Entry 8VH3 (electron microscopy, 3.90 A resolution); this record covers chains Z and J of the 6 polymer chains in the assembly.

# Chain Z (and J)
Name: CH505.CE2 SOSIP gp41
Organism: Human immunodeficiency virus 1
Notes: chain J of this document is another copy of the same molecule, construct and numbering; everything in this record applies to it too
Reference sequence: M4M3Q1 (M4M3Q1_9HIV1); residues 518-664 here correspond to UniProt positions 495-641 (UniProt number = residue number - 23)
Sequence (147 residues; each row starts with the number of its first residue):
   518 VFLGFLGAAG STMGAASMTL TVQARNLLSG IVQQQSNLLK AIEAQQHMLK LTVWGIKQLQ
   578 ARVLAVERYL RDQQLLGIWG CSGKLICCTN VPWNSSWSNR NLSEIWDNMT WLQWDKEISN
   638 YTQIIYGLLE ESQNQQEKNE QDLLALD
Unresolved in the structure: 543-569
Sequence notes: conflict Met535 (Ile512 in M4M3Q1), Asn543 (Gln520 in M4M3Q1), Val583 (Leu560 in M4M3Q1), Arg588 (Lys565 in M4M3Q1), Ile595 (Met572 in M4M3Q1), Cys605 (Thr582 in M4M3Q1), Pro609 (Tyr586 in M4M3Q1), Arg617 (Lys594 in M4M3Q1), Asn618 (Thr595 in M4M3Q1), Leu619 (Tyr596 in M4M3Q1), Ser620 (Gly597 in M4M3Q1), Glu621 (Asp598 in M4M3Q1), Leu629 (Met606 in M4M3Q1), Asp632 (Glu609 in M4M3Q1), Lys633 (Arg610 in M4M3Q1), Gln640 (Glu617 in M4M3Q1), Gly644 (Glu621 in M4M3Q1)
Cystine bridges: Cys598-Cys604

# Interface between chain Z and chain J
Residue-residue contacts - 20 pairs, chain Z then chain J:
  Val518(Z) - Gln640(J)
  Met535(Z) - Lys655(J)
  Thr538(Z) - Ile595(J)
  Thr538(Z) - Glu647(J)  hydrogen bond
  Thr538(Z) - Asn651(J)  hydrogen bond
  Ala541(Z) - Gln591(J)
  Arg542(Z) - Glu647(J)  salt bridge
  Leu576(Z) - Ile573(J)  hydrophobic
  Leu576(Z) - Gln577(J)
  Arg579(Z) - Gln577(J)
  Arg579(Z) - Leu581(J)
  Arg579(Z) - Glu584(J)  salt bridge
  Val583(Z) - Glu584(J)
  Val583(Z) - Leu587(J)  hydrophobic
  Tyr586(Z) - Gln591(J)  hydrogen bond
  Lys601(Z) - Glu657(J)  salt bridge
  Leu602(Z) - Asn651(J)
  Leu602(Z) - Glu654(J)  hydrogen bond (backbone-side chain)
  Ile603(Z) - Glu654(J)
  Ile603(Z) - Gln658(J)
Interface residues without a listed pair, chain Z (16 interface residues in all): Ile573, Val580, Leu587, Gly600
Interface residues without a listed pair, chain J (18 interface residues in all): Val580, Val583, Gly594, Gly644

# Overview
16 residues of chain Z and 18 residues of chain J are in contact; the contacts include 4 hydrogen bonds and 3
salt bridges. Polar contacts include Arg542(Z)-Glu647(J), Arg579(Z)-Glu584(J) and Lys601(Z)-Glu657(J).
Both chains are CH505.CE2 SOSIP gp41 (Human immunodeficiency virus 1). Entry 8VH3 (CH505.M5.G458Y CE2 Design
SOSIP) was determined by electron microscopy, deposited together with 8VGV, 8VGW and 8VH2.
